PDB entry 6MI8 | electron microscopy, 4.30 A resolution (low resolution: residue-level contacts below are approximate; hydrogen-bond / salt-bridge calls are withheld) | chains A and G of the 4 polymer chains in the assembly

== Chain A ==
Protein: Lipopolysaccharide export system ATP-binding protein LptB
Organism: Escherichia coli (strain K12)
Notes: EC 3.6.3.-
Reference sequence: P0A9V1 (LPTB_ECOLI); numbering as in UniProt (aligned over 1-241)
Sequence (251 residues; row label = number of the first residue in the row; numbers below 1 keep their minus sign (Met-9 is residue -9)):
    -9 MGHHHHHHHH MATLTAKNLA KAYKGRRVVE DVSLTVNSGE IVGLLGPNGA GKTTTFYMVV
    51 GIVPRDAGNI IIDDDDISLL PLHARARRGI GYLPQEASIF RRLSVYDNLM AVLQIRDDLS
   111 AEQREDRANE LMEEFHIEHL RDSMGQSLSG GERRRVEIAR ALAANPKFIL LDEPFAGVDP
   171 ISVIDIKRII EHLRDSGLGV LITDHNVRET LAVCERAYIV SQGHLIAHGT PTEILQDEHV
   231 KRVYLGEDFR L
Unresolved in the structure: -9 to 1, 237-241
Differences from the reference sequence: expression tag (-9 to 0)
Curated features (UniProtKB/Swiss-Prot):
  - binding site (ATP): Gly36 to Thr43

== Chain G ==
Protein: Lipopolysaccharide export system permease protein LptG
Organism: Escherichia coli (strain K12)
Reference sequence: P0ADC6 (LPTG_ECOLI); numbering as in UniProt (aligned over 1-360)
Sequence (360 residues; each row starts with the number of its first residue):
     1 MQPFGVLDRY IGKTIFTTIM MTLFMLVSLS GIIKFVDQLK KAGQGSYDAL GAGMYTLLSV
    61 PKDVQIFFPM AALLGALLGL GMLAQRSELV VMQASGFTRM QVALSVMKTA IPLVLLTMAI
   121 GEWVAPQGEQ MARNYRAQAM YGGSLLSTQQ GLWAKDGNNF VYIERVKGDE ELGGISIYAF
   181 NENRRLQSVR YAATAKFDPE HKVWRLSQVD ESDLTNPKQI TGSQTVSGTW KTNLTPDKLG
   241 VVALDPDALS ISGLHNYVKY LKSSGQDAGR YQLNMWSKIF QPLSVAVMML MALSFIFGPL
   301 RSVPMGVRVV TGISFGFVFY VLDQIFGPLT LVYGIPPIIG ALLPSASFFL ISLWLLMRKS
Unresolved in the structure: 1-5, 44-50, 141-245, 261-269, 355-360

== Interface between chain A and chain G ==
Residue-residue contacts (31; chain A residue first):
  Ile52(A) - Val90(G)
  Ile52(A) - Leu300(G)
  Val53(A) - Leu300(G)
  Leu72(A) - Gln93(G)
  Leu72(A) - Ala94(G)
  His73(A) - Phe97(G)
  His73(A) - Thr98(G)
  His73(A) - Phe297(G)
  Ala76(A) - Gln93(G)
  Ala76(A) - Ala94(G)
  Arg77(A) - Thr98(G)
  Tyr82(A) - Ala94(G)
  Pro84(A) - Val91(G)
  Glu86(A) - Ser87(G)
  Glu86(A) - Val303(G)
  Ser88(A) - Arg86(G)
  Ser88(A) - Ser87(G)
  Ser88(A) - Val91(G)
  Ile89(A) - Glu88(G)
  Phe90(A) - Leu7(G)
  Phe90(A) - Tyr10(G)
  Phe90(A) - Glu88(G)
  Phe90(A) - Met92(G)
  Arg91(A) - Arg86(G)
  Arg91(A) - Glu88(G)
  Arg92(A) - Tyr10(G)
  Leu93(A) - Tyr10(G)
  Ala101(A) - Val6(G)
  Ala101(A) - Leu7(G)
  Ile105(A) - Phe97(G)
  Arg150(A) - Val91(G)
Interface residues without a listed pair, chain A (24 interface residues in all): Gly51, Ile80, Ala87, Val102, Gln104, Ala154
Interface residues without a listed pair, chain G (19 interface residues in all): Ser95, Gly96, Arg301

== Summary ==
24 residues of chain A and 19 residues of chain G are in contact. Curated annotation (UniProt) lists 8
ATP-binding residues on chain A.
Here chain A is Lipopolysaccharide export system ATP-binding protein LptB and chain G is Lipopolysaccharide
export system permease protein LptG, both from Escherichia coli (strain K12). Entry 6MI8 (Cryo-EM Structure of
vanadate-trapped E.coli LptB2FGC) was determined by electron microscopy (same publication as 6MHU, 6MHZ and
6MI7).
